3RTO - chains B and D of the 4 polymer chains in the assembly; structure by X-ray diffraction, 1.80 A resolution.

# Chain B (and D)
Protein: Insulin
Source organism: Sus scrofa
Notes: fragment: Insulin B chain; chain D of this document is another copy of the same molecule, construct and numbering; everything in this record applies to it too
UniProtKB: P01315 (INS_PIG); residues 1-30 here correspond to UniProt positions 25-54 (UniProt number = residue number + 24)
Amino-acid sequence (30 residues; row label = number of the first residue in the row):
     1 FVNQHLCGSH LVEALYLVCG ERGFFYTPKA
Bound ions: Zn2+ near H10 (its only coordinating residue here)

# Chain B / chain D interface
Residue-residue contacts (29; chain B residue first):
  G8(B) with Y16(D)
  S9(B) with E13(D); Y16(D)
  V12(B) with V12(D), hydrophobic; Y16(D), hydrophobic; F24(D), hydrophobic
  E13(B) with S9(D); E13(D)
  Y16(B) with G8(D); S9(D); V12(D), hydrophobic; Y26(D)
  G20(B) with Y26(D)
  E21(B) with P28(D); K29(D)
  G23(B) with Y26(D); P28(D)
  F24(B) with V12(D), hydrophobic; F24(D), hydrophobic; F25(D); Y26(D), hydrogen bond (backbone-backbone)
  F25(B) with F24(D); F25(D), hydrophobic
  Y26(B) with Y16(D); G20(D); G23(D); F24(D), hydrogen bond (backbone-backbone)
  P28(B) with E21(D); G23(D)
Also at the interface, not in a pair above, chain B (14 interface residues in all): R22, A30
Also at the interface, not in a pair above, chain D (14 interface residues in all): T27

# In short
The chain B/chain D interface involves 14 residues from each chain; the contacts include 2 hydrogen bonds. The
hydrogen-bonded pair F24(B)-Y26(D) is a backbone contact.
Chain B and chain D are both Insulin (Sus scrofa); the structure, Acoustically mounted porcine insulin
microcrystals yield an X-ray SAD structure, was determined by X-ray diffraction.
